6D83 - chains G and S of the 8 polymer chains in the assembly; structure by electron microscopy, 4.27 A resolution (low resolution: residue-level contacts below are approximate; hydrogen-bond / salt-bridge calls are withheld).

# Chain G
Name: AP-1 complex subunit gamma-1
Source organism: Mus musculus
UniProtKB: P22892 (AP1G1_MOUSE); residues 1-595 here = UniProt positions 1-595
Chain sequence (601 residues; each row starts with the number of its first residue):
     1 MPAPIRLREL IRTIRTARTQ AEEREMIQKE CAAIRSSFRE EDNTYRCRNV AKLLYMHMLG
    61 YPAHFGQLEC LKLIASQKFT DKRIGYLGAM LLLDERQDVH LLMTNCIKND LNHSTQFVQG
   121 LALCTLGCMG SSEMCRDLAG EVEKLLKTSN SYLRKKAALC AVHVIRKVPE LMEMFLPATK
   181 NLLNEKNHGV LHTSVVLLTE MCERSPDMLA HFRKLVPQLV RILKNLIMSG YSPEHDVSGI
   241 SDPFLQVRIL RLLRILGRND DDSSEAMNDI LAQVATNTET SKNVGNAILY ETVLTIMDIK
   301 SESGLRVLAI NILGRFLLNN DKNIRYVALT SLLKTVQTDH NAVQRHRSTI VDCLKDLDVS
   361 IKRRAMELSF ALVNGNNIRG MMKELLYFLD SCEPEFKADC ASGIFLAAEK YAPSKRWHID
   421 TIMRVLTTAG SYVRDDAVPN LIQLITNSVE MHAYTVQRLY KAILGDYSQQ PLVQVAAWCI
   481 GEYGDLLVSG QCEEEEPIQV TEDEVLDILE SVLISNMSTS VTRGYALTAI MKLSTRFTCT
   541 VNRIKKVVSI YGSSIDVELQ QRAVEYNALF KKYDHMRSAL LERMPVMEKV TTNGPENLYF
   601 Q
Disordered / not traced: 1-3, 589-601
Differences from the reference sequence: expression tag (596-601)

# Chain S
Name: AP-1 complex subunit sigma-3
Source organism: Homo sapiens
UniProtKB: Q96PC3 (AP1S3_HUMAN); residues 1-154 here = UniProt positions 1-154
Chain sequence (154 residues; each row starts with the number of its first residue):
     1 MIHFILLFSR QGKLRLQKWY ITLPDKERKK ITREIVQIIL SRGHRTSSFV DWKELKLVYK
    61 RYASLYFCCA IENQDNELLT LEIVHRYVEL LDKYFGNVCE LDIIFNFEKA YFILDEFIIG
   121 GEIQETSKKI AVKAIEDSDM LQEVSTVCQT MGER
Disordered / not traced: 143-154
Differences from the reference sequence: conflict C148 (Ser in Q96PC3)
Swiss-Prot annotation at these positions:
  - natural variant: F4 (F4C: Risk factor for PSORS15), R33 (R33W: Risk factor for PSORS15)

# Interface between chain G and chain S
Pairs across the interface (111; chain G residue first):
  L7(G) - F107(S)
  R8(G) - F105(S)
  R8(G) - N106(S)
  R8(G) - E108(S)
  I11(G) - I104(S)
  I11(G) - F105(S)
  R15(G) - L101(S)
  R15(G) - I104(S)
  Y55(G) - F107(S)
  H57(G) - D25(S)
  H57(G) - R28(S)
  M58(G) - L14(S)
  M58(G) - R15(S)
  M58(G) - Y111(S)
  L59(G) - K29(S)
  G60(G) - K29(S)
  F79(G) - S138(S)
  F79(G) - L141(S)
  F79(G) - Q142(S)
  T80(G) - Q142(S)
  R83(G) - F112(S)
  R83(G) - S138(S)
  I84(G) - E108(S)
  I84(G) - F112(S)
  L87(G) - Y111(S)
  L87(G) - F112(S)
  M90(G) - K18(S)
  M90(G) - D115(S)
  L91(G) - Q17(S)
  L91(G) - R28(S)
  D94(G) - T22(S)
  D94(G) - L23(S)
  E95(G) - T22(S)
  R96(G) - T22(S)
  R96(G) - P24(S)
  T115(G) - L141(S)
  F117(G) - A134(S)
  F117(G) - D137(S)
  F117(G) - S138(S)
  C124(G) - D115(S)
  C124(G) - I119(S)
  G127(G) - I119(S)
  G127(G) - G120(S)
  C128(G) - Y20(S)
  C128(G) - I119(S)
  C128(G) - G120(S)
  Y152(G) - E116(S)
  K155(G) - Q124(S)
  K155(G) - E125(S)
  K156(G) - E116(S)
  K156(G) - I119(S)
  K156(G) - Q124(S)
  L159(G) - I119(S)
  L159(G) - E122(S)
  L159(G) - Q124(S)
  C160(G) - I119(S)
  R166(G) - M1(S)
  R166(G) - G120(S)
  R166(G) - E122(S)
  H188(G) - T126(S)
  H192(G) - I123(S)
  H192(G) - T126(S)
  T193(G) - I123(S)
  T193(G) - Q124(S)
  V196(G) - E122(S)
  E203(G) - Q74(S)
  E234(G) - S127(S)
  H235(G) - T126(S)
  H235(G) - S127(S)
  V237(G) - E82(S)
  V237(G) - R86(S)
  D242(G) - T126(S)
  P243(G) - L79(S)
  P243(G) - E82(S)
  F244(G) - E82(S)
  F244(G) - I83(S)
  F244(G) - R86(S)
  F244(G) - T126(S)
  V247(G) - L79(S)
  R248(G) - E122(S)
  R251(G) - D75(S)
  R251(G) - N76(S)
  R254(G) - Q74(S)
  R254(G) - D75(S)
  N283(G) - L78(S)
  N283(G) - L81(S)
  V284(G) - E82(S)
  A287(G) - N76(S)
  A287(G) - L78(S)
  Y290(G) - N76(S)
  E291(G) - N76(S)
  K322(G) - R45(S)
  K322(G) - S47(S)
  N323(G) - S47(S)
  N323(G) - F49(S)
  N323(G) - L78(S)
  Y326(G) - F49(S)
  Y326(G) - K56(S)
  V327(G) - L78(S)
  T330(G) - K56(S)
  L357(G) - T46(S)
  D358(G) - R42(S)
  D358(G) - T46(S)
  D358(G) - S47(S)
  V359(G) - R42(S)
  S360(G) - F49(S)
  S360(G) - V50(S)
  S360(G) - D51(S)
  R363(G) - D51(S)
  R364(G) - D51(S)
  R364(G) - K56(S)
Also at the interface, not in a pair above, chain G (70 interface residues in all): R12, A51, L123, V162, N187, G189, N286, I324, I361
Also at the interface, not in a pair above, chain S (59 interface residues in all): L16, W19, E77, H85, I118, K129, I130

# Summary
70 residues of chain G face 59 of chain S across their interface.
Chain G is AP-1 complex subunit gamma-1 (Mus musculus) and chain S is AP-1 complex subunit sigma-3 (Homo
sapiens); the structure, Structure of the cargo bound AP-1:Arf1:tetherin-Nef (L164A, L165A) dileucine mutant
dimer monomeric subunit, was determined by electron microscopy together with 6CM9, 6D84, 6DFF and 6CRI from
the same study.
